Entry 7ZRK (electron microscopy, 3.10 A resolution); this record covers chains A and D of the 4 polymer chains in the assembly.

[Chain A]
Name: Potassium-transporting ATPase potassium-binding subunit
Organism: Escherichia coli
UniProt: P03959 (KDPA_ECOLI); numbering as in UniProt (aligned over 1-557)
Amino-acid sequence (557 residues; row label = number of the first residue in the row):
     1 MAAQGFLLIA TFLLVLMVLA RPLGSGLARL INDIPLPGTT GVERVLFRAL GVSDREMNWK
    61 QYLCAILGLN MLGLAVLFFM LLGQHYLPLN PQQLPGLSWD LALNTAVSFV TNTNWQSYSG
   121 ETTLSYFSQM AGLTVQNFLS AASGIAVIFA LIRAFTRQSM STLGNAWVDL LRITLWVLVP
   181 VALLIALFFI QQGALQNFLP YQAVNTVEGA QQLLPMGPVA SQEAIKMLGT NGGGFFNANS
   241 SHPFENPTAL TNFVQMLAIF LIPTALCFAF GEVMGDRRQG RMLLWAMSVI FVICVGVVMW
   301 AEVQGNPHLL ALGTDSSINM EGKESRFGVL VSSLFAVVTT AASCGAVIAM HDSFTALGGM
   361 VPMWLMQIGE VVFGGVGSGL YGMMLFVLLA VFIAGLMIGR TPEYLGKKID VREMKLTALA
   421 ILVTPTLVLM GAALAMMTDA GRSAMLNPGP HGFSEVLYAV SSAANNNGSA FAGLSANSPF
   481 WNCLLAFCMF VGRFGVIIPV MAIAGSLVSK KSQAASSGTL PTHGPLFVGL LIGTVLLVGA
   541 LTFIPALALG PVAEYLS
Ion coordination: K+ site 1: Asn112, Ser343, Asn466; K+ site 2: Asn112, Thr113, Thr230, Asn231, Ser343, Asn466, Asn467; K+ site 3: Asn114, Gly232, Gly345, Gly468; K+ site 4: Ser343, Asn465; K+ site 5 near Ile368 (its only coordinating residue here); K+ site 6: Gly369, Ser378; K+ site 7 near Gly369 (its only coordinating residue here); K+ site 8 near Ile421 (its only coordinating residue here); K+ site 9 near Thr542 (its only coordinating residue here)

[Chain D]
Name: Potassium-transporting ATPase KdpF subunit
Organism: Escherichia coli
UniProt: P36937 (KDPF_ECOLI); residues 1-27 here = UniProt positions 1-27
Amino-acid sequence (27 residues; numbered 1 to 27; the number before each row is that of its first residue):
     1 MSAGVITGVL LVFLLLGYLV YALINAE

[Interface between chain A and chain D]
Residue-residue contacts (6; chain A residue first):
  Lys415(A) - Leu23(D)
  Lys415(A) - Ile24(D)  hydrogen bond (side chain-backbone)
  Leu419(A) - Leu23(D)  hydrophobic
  Leu419(A) - Ile24(D)  hydrophobic
  Leu422(A) - Leu23(D)  hydrophobic
  Met430(A) - Phe13(D)  hydrophobic
Other interface residues (no listed pair), chain A (6 interface residues in all): Ala418, Met437
Other interface residues (no listed pair), chain D (7 interface residues in all): Val5, Val9, Leu16, Ala26

[Overview]
The interface between chain A and chain D involves 6 residues on one side and 7 on the other, with 1 hydrogen
bond. The hydrogen-bonded pair is Lys415(A)-Ile24(D). Asn112(A), Ser343(A) and Asn466(A) form the K+ site 1.
Here chain A is Potassium-transporting ATPase potassium-binding subunit and chain D is Potassium-transporting
ATPase KdpF subunit, both from Escherichia coli. Entry 7ZRK (Cryo-EM map of the WT KdpFABC complex in the
E1-P_ADP conformation, under turnover conditions) was determined by electron microscopy, deposited together
with 7ZRD, 7ZRE, 7ZRG, 7ZRH, 7ZRI, 7ZRJ, 7ZRL and 7ZRM.
